6MSN - chains A and B; structure by X-ray diffraction, 1.59 A resolution.

Chain A (and B):
Protein: fumarate hydratase
Source organism: Leishmania major
Notes: EC 4.2.1.2; chain B of this document is another copy of the same molecule, construct and numbering; everything in this record applies to it too
Reference sequence: E9AE57 (E9AE57_LEIMA); residue numbers follow UniProt; this construct covers 1-568
Sequence (604 residues; numbered -35 to 568; the number before each row is that of its first residue; numbers below 1 keep their minus sign (Met-35 is residue -35)):
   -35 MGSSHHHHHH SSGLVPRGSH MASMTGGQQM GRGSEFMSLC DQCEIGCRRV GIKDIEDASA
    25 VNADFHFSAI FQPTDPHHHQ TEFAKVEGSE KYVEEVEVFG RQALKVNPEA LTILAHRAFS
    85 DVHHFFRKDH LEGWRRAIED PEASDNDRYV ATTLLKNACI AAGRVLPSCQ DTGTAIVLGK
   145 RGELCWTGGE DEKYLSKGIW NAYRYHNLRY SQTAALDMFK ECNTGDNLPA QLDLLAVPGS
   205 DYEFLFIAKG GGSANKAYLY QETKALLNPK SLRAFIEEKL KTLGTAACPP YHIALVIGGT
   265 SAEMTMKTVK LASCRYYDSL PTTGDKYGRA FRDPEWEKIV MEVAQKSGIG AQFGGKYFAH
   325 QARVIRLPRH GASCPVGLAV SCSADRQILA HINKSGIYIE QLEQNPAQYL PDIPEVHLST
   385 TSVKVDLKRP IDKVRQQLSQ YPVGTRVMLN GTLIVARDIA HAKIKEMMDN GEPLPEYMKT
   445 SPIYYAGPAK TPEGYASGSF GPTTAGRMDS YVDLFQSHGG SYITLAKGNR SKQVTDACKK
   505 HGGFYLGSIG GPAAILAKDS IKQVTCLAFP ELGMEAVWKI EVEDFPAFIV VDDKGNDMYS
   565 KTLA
Unresolved in the structure: -35 to 27, 376-384 (chain B: -35 to 27, 376-385)
Construct notes: initiating methionine (-35); expression tag (-34 to 0)
Curated features (UniProtKB/Swiss-Prot):
  - binding site ([4Fe-4S] cluster): Cys133, Cys252, Cys346
  - binding site ((S)-malate): Gln134, Asp135, Arg173, Gly216, Asn219 to Gln225, Arg421, Thr467 to Arg471, Lys491
Ion coordination: 4Fe-4S cluster Fe: Cys133, Cys252, Cys346 (together with (2S)-2-sulfanylbutanedioic acid)
Ligand contacts:
  - (2S)-2-sulfanylbutanedioic acid (JYD): Gln134, Asp135, Arg173, Gly214, Gly215, Gly216, Ala250, Arg421, Gly451, Pro466, Thr467, Thr468, Arg471, Lys491
  - 4Fe-4S cluster (SF4): Cys133, Gln134, Asp135, Gly214, Gly216, Ser217, Ala251, Cys252, Cys346, Ser347, Ala348, Arg350, Pro466, Lys491, Gly515
From the paper describing this entry:
  - 4Fe-4S cluster coordination: Cys133, Cys252, Cys346
  - catalytic residues: Asp135 (citing earlier work)
  - binding site for (2S)-2-sulfanylbutanedioic acid: Asp135, Arg471
  - conformationally variable residues (side-chain flip): Asp135, Thr467

How chain A and chain B interact:
Contacting residue pairs (187):
  Asp28(A) - Trp164(B)
  Phe29(A) - Lys157(B)
  Phe29(A) - Ser160(B)
  Phe29(A) - Lys161(B)
  Phe29(A) - Trp164(B)  hydrophobic
  Phe29(A) - Leu192(B)  hydrophobic
  Phe31(A) - Glu156(B)
  Phe31(A) - Lys157(B)
  Phe31(A) - Ser160(B)
  Ile34(A) - Pro193(B)  hydrophobic
  Ile34(A) - Ala194(B)
  Val60(A) - Phe63(B)  hydrophobic
  Val62(A) - Val62(B)  hydrophobic
  Val62(A) - Phe63(B)  hydrophobic
  Phe63(A) - Val60(B)  hydrophobic
  Phe63(A) - Val62(B)  hydrophobic
  Phe63(A) - Lys69(B)
  Phe63(A) - Trp150(B)  hydrophobic
  Arg65(A) - Gly152(B)
  Lys69(A) - Phe63(B)
  Asp135(A) - His334(B)  salt bridge
  Thr138(A) - His334(B)
  Arg145(A) - Glu147(B)
  Arg145(A) - Ala200(B)
  Arg145(A) - Val201(B)  hydrogen bond (side chain-backbone)
  Glu147(A) - Arg145(B)
  Glu147(A) - Glu147(B)
  Glu147(A) - Trp150(B)
  Glu147(A) - Thr151(B)  hydrogen bond (side chain-backbone)
  Glu147(A) - Gly152(B)  hydrogen bond (side chain-backbone)
  Glu147(A) - Gly153(B)  hydrogen bond (side chain-backbone)
  Leu148(A) - Trp150(B)
  Trp150(A) - Phe63(B)  hydrophobic
  Trp150(A) - Arg65(B)
  Trp150(A) - Glu147(B)
  Trp150(A) - Trp150(B)  hydrophobic
  Thr151(A) - Glu147(B)  hydrogen bond (backbone-side chain)
  Gly152(A) - Arg65(B)
  Gly152(A) - Glu147(B)  hydrogen bond (backbone-side chain)
  Gly153(A) - Glu147(B)  hydrogen bond (backbone-side chain)
  Gly153(A) - Pro202(B)
  Glu156(A) - Phe31(B)
  Lys157(A) - Phe29(B)
  Lys157(A) - Phe31(B)
  Ser160(A) - Phe29(B)
  Ser160(A) - Phe31(B)
  Lys161(A) - Phe29(B)
  Trp164(A) - Asp28(B)
  Trp164(A) - Phe29(B)  hydrophobic
  Arg168(A) - Asp28(B)
  Arg173(A) - His334(B)
  Ser175(A) - His334(B)
  Ser175(A) - Gly335(B)  hydrogen bond (backbone-backbone)
  Gln176(A) - Arg333(B)
  Gln176(A) - His334(B)
  Thr177(A) - Pro332(B)
  Thr177(A) - Arg333(B)  hydrogen bond (backbone-backbone)
  Thr177(A) - Gly335(B)
  Ala178(A) - Asp289(B)
  Ala178(A) - Lys290(B)
  Ala178(A) - Gly292(B)
  Ala179(A) - Gly288(B)
  Ala179(A) - Asp289(B)
  Ala179(A) - Phe295(B)
  Ala179(A) - Arg330(B)
  Leu180(A) - Gly288(B)  hydrogen bond (backbone-backbone)
  Leu180(A) - Asp289(B)
  Leu180(A) - Lys290(B)
  Asp181(A) - Phe295(B)
  Met182(A) - Leu236(B)  hydrophobic
  Met182(A) - Ile261(B)  hydrophobic
  Met182(A) - Phe295(B)
  Met182(A) - Asp297(B)
  Met182(A) - Trp300(B)
  Met182(A) - Val328(B)  hydrophobic
  Met182(A) - Arg330(B)  hydrogen bond (backbone-side chain)
  Phe183(A) - Leu231(B)
  Phe183(A) - Asn232(B)
  Phe183(A) - Pro233(B)
  Phe183(A) - Leu236(B)  hydrophobic
  Phe183(A) - Trp300(B)  hydrophobic
  Glu185(A) - Lys228(B)  salt bridge
  Glu185(A) - Leu231(B)
  Glu185(A) - Arg330(B)  salt bridge
  Glu185(A) - Arg333(B)  salt bridge
  Thr188(A) - Lys290(B)
  Leu192(A) - Phe29(B)  hydrophobic
  Pro193(A) - Ile34(B)  hydrophobic
  Pro193(A) - Tyr291(B)
  Pro193(A) - Pro332(B)  hydrophobic
  Ala194(A) - Ile34(B)
  Gln195(A) - Thr264(B)  hydrogen bond
  Gln195(A) - Ser265(B)  hydrogen bond
  Gln195(A) - Met268(B)
  Asp197(A) - Leu199(B)
  Leu198(A) - Leu199(B)
  Leu198(A) - Ala200(B)  hydrogen bond (backbone-backbone)
  Leu199(A) - Asp197(B)
  Leu199(A) - Leu198(B)
  Leu199(A) - Leu199(B)  hydrophobic
  Leu199(A) - Ala200(B)
  Ala200(A) - Arg145(B)
  Ala200(A) - Leu198(B)  hydrogen bond (backbone-backbone)
  Ala200(A) - Leu199(B)
  Ala200(A) - Ala200(B)
  Val201(A) - Arg145(B)  hydrogen bond (backbone-side chain)
  Pro202(A) - Gly153(B)
  Gly215(A) - His334(B)
  Gly215(A) - Ser337(B)  hydrogen bond (backbone-side chain)
  Ala218(A) - Gln225(B)  hydrogen bond (backbone-side chain)
  Asn219(A) - Gln225(B)  hydrogen bond (backbone-side chain)
  Asn219(A) - Ala336(B)  hydrogen bond (side chain-backbone)
  Asn219(A) - Ser337(B)  hydrogen bond
  Ala221(A) - Leu223(B)
  Ala221(A) - Gln225(B)  hydrogen bond (backbone-side chain)
  Tyr222(A) - Gln225(B)
  Leu223(A) - Ala221(B)
  Leu223(A) - Leu223(B)  hydrophobic
  Gln225(A) - Ala218(B)  hydrogen bond (side chain-backbone)
  Gln225(A) - Asn219(B)  hydrogen bond (side chain-backbone)
  Gln225(A) - Ala221(B)  hydrogen bond (side chain-backbone)
  Gln225(A) - Tyr222(B)
  Thr227(A) - Arg471(B)
  Lys228(A) - Glu185(B)  salt bridge
  Lys228(A) - Ala426(B)
  Ala229(A) - Tyr475(B)
  Leu231(A) - Phe183(B)
  Leu231(A) - Glu185(B)
  Asn232(A) - Phe183(B)
  Pro233(A) - Phe183(B)
  Leu236(A) - Met182(B)  hydrophobic
  Leu236(A) - Phe183(B)  hydrophobic
  Ile261(A) - Met182(B)  hydrophobic
  Thr264(A) - Thr138(B)
  Thr264(A) - Gln195(B)  hydrogen bond
  Ser265(A) - Gln195(B)  hydrogen bond
  Glu267(A) - Met270(B)
  Glu267(A) - Lys271(B)
  Glu267(A) - Lys274(B)  salt bridge
  Met268(A) - Gln195(B)
  Met270(A) - Glu267(B)
  Lys271(A) - Glu267(B)
  Lys274(A) - Glu267(B)  salt bridge
  Gly288(A) - Ala179(B)
  Gly288(A) - Leu180(B)  hydrogen bond (backbone-backbone)
  Asp289(A) - Ala178(B)
  Asp289(A) - Ala179(B)
  Asp289(A) - Leu180(B)
  Lys290(A) - Leu180(B)
  Lys290(A) - Thr188(B)
  Tyr291(A) - Pro193(B)
  Gly292(A) - Ala178(B)
  Phe295(A) - Ala179(B)
  Phe295(A) - Asp181(B)
  Phe295(A) - Met182(B)
  Asp297(A) - Met182(B)
  Trp300(A) - Met182(B)
  Trp300(A) - Phe183(B)  hydrophobic
  Val328(A) - Met182(B)  hydrophobic
  Arg330(A) - Ala179(B)
  Arg330(A) - Met182(B)  hydrogen bond (side chain-backbone)
  Arg330(A) - Glu185(B)  salt bridge
  Pro332(A) - Thr177(B)
  Pro332(A) - Pro193(B)  hydrophobic
  Arg333(A) - Gln176(B)
  Arg333(A) - Thr177(B)  hydrogen bond (backbone-backbone)
  Arg333(A) - Glu185(B)  salt bridge
  His334(A) - Asp135(B)  salt bridge
  His334(A) - Thr138(B)
  His334(A) - Arg173(B)
  His334(A) - Ser175(B)
  His334(A) - Gln176(B)
  His334(A) - Gly215(B)
  Gly335(A) - Ser175(B)  hydrogen bond (backbone-backbone)
  Gly335(A) - Thr177(B)
  Gly335(A) - Glu539(B)
  Ala336(A) - Asn219(B)  hydrogen bond (backbone-side chain)
  Ala336(A) - Arg421(B)
  Ala336(A) - Arg471(B)  hydrogen bond (backbone-side chain)
  Ser337(A) - Gly215(B)  hydrogen bond (side chain-backbone)
  Ser337(A) - Asn219(B)  hydrogen bond
  Arg421(A) - Ala336(B)
  Ile423(A) - Lys228(B)
  Ala426(A) - Lys228(B)
  Arg471(A) - Thr227(B)
  Arg471(A) - Ala336(B)  hydrogen bond (side chain-backbone)
  Glu539(A) - Gly335(B)
Other interface residues (no listed pair), chain A (102 interface residues in all): Ser32, Gly137, Gly146, Cys149, Cys186, Lys213, Gly216, Ala266, Thr287, Cys338, Asp422, Ser474, Tyr475
Other interface residues (no listed pair), chain B (101 interface residues in all): Ser32, Gly137, Gly146, Leu148, Cys149, Cys186, Leu196, Lys213, Gly216, Ala229, Ala266, Cys338, Asp422, Ile423, Ser474

In short:
The interface between chain A and chain B involves 102 residues on one side and 101 on the other; the contacts
include 36 hydrogen bonds and 10 salt bridges. Among the polar pairs are Asp135(A)-His334(B),
Glu185(A)-Lys228(B) and Glu185(A)-Arg330(B). From the paper: the catalytic residue Asp135(A); a binding site
for (2S)-2-sulfanylbutanedioic acid at Asp135(A) and Arg471(A).
Both chains are fumarate hydratase (Leishmania major). Entry 6MSN (Crystal structure of cytosolic fumarate
hydratase from Leishmania major in a complex with inhibitor thiomalate) was determined by X-ray diffraction
(same publication as 6MSO).
